Entry 9F5U (X-ray diffraction, 1.15 A resolution); this record covers chain A.

[Chain A]
Name: heme oxygenase (biliverdin-producing)
Organism: Corynebacterium diphtheriae
Notes: EC 1.14.14.18
UniProt: Q54AI1 (Q54AI1_CORDP); numbering as in UniProt (aligned over 1-215)
Chain sequence (215 residues; row label = number of the first residue in the row):
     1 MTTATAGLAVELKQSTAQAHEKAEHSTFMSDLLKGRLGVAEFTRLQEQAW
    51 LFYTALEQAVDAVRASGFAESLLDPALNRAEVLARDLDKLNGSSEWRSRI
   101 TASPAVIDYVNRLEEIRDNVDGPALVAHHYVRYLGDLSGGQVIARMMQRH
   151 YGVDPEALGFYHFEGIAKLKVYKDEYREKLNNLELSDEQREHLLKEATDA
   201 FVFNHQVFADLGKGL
Not modelled in the structure: 1-5
Metal / ion sites: protoporphyrin IX containing co Co near H20 (its only coordinating residue here)
Ligand contacts: protoporphyrin IX containing co (COH): K13, H20, A23, E24, M29, L33, Y130, V131, R132, L134, G135, S138, G139, V142, I143, M146, R177, F201, N204, F208
From the paper describing this entry:
  - protoporphyrin IX containing co coordination: H20
  - binding site for protoporphyrin IX containing co: K13, A23, E24, M29, L33, Y130, G135, S138, G139, F201, N204, F208
  - mutagenesis - G139A: increased catalytic activity
  - mutagenesis - G139H: unchanged catalytic activity

[Summary]
Bound to chain A: protoporphyrin IX containing co. The paper reports a binding site for protoporphyrin IX
containing co at K13, A23 and E24 among others; G139A increases catalytic activity.
Chain A is heme oxygenase (biliverdin-producing) (Corynebacterium diphtheriae); the structure, Crystal
structure of Heme-Oxygenase from Corynebacterium diphtheriae complexed with Cobalt-porphyrine (HumO-Co(III)),
was determined by X-ray diffraction, deposited together with 9F66, 9FVS, 9FW4 and 9FY4.
